Entry 8OTS (electron microscopy, 3.30 A resolution); this record covers chains D and I of the 13 polymer chains in the assembly.

[Chain D]
Molecule: Histone H2B type 1-J
Source organism: Homo sapiens
UniProtKB: P06899 (H2B1J_HUMAN); residues 0-124 here correspond to UniProt positions 1-125 (UniProt number = residue number + 1)
Amino-acid sequence (128 residues; numbered -3 to 124; the number before each row is that of its first residue; numbers below 1 keep their minus sign (Gly-3 is residue -3)):
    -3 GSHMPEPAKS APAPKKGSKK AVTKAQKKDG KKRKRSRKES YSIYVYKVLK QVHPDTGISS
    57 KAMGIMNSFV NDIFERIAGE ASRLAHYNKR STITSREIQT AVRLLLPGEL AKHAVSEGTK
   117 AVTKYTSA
Unresolved in the structure: -3 to 31
Sequence notes: expression tag (-3 to -1)
Glycans and other covalent adducts: pentanedial (PTD) linked to Lys43, Lys46, Lys85
UniProt features mapped onto this chain:
  - modified residue: Pro1 (N-acetylproline), Glu2 (ADP-ribosyl glutamic acid), Lys5 (N6-(2-hydroxyisobutyryl)lysine), Ser6 (ADP-ribosylserine), Lys11 (N6-(beta-hydroxybutyryl)lysine), Lys12 (N6-(2-hydroxyisobutyryl)lysine), Ser14 (Phosphoserine), Lys15 (N6-acetyllysine), Lys16 (N6-(beta-hydroxybutyryl)lysine), Lys20 (N6-(2-hydroxyisobutyryl)lysine), Lys23 (N6-(2-hydroxyisobutyryl)lysine), Lys24 (N6-(2-hydroxyisobutyryl)lysine), Lys34 (N6-(2-hydroxyisobutyryl)lysine), Glu35 (PolyADP-ribosyl glutamic acid), Ser36 (Phosphoserine), Lys43 (N6-(2-hydroxyisobutyryl)lysine), Lys46 (N6-(2-hydroxyisobutyryl)lysine), Lys57 (N6,N6-dimethyllysine), Arg79 (Dimethylated arginine), Lys85 (N6,N6,N6-trimethyllysine) and 6 more in UniProt
  - glycosylation: Ser112 (O-linked (GlcNAc) serine)
  - cross-link (Glycyl lysine isopeptide (Lys-Gly)): Lys5 (interchain with G-Cter in SUMO2), Lys20 (interchain with G-Cter in SUMO2), Lys34 (interchain with G-Cter in ubiquitin), Lys120 (interchain with G-Cter in ubiquitin)

[Chain I]
Molecule: 127-nt DNA strand
Sequence (127 nucleotides; numbered 8 to 134; the number before each row is that of its first residue):
     8 CTTTGTTATG CAAATCGGGG TGGGGCGTCG TAGACAGCTC TAGCACCGCT TAAACGCACG
    68 TACGCGCTGT CCCCCGCGTT TTAACCGCCA AGGGGATTAC TCCCTAGTCT CCAGGCACGT
   128 GTCAGAT

[Chain D / chain I interface]
Residue-residue contacts - 13 pairs, chain D then chain I:
  Ser32(D) - DT104(I)  hydrogen bond to the phosphate
  Tyr42(D) - DA21(I)  sugar contact
  Tyr42(D) - DT22(I)  hydrogen bond to the phosphate
  Gly53(D) - DA21(I)  phosphate contact
  Ile54(D) - DA21(I)  hydrogen bond to the phosphate
  Ser55(D) - DA20(I)  phosphate contact
  Ser56(D) - DA20(I)  hydrogen bond to the phosphate
  Arg86(D) - DG40(I)  phosphate contact
  Arg86(D) - DA41(I)  salt bridge to the phosphate
  Ser87(D) - DA39(I)  hydrogen bond to the phosphate
  Ser87(D) - DG40(I)  hydrogen bond to the phosphate
  Thr88(D) - DA39(I)  phosphate contact
  Thr88(D) - DG40(I)  hydrogen bond to the phosphate

[Overview]
9 residues of chain D face 7 of chain I across their interface, with 7 hydrogen bonds and 1 salt bridge. Polar
contacts include Ser32(D)-DT104(I), Tyr42(D)-DT22(I) and Ile54(D)-DA21(I). Pentanedial is covalently linked to
Lys43(D) and Lys85(D).
Here chain D is Histone H2B type 1-J (Homo sapiens) and chain I is a 127-nt DNA strand. Entry 8OTS (OCT4 and
MYC-MAX co-bound to a nucleosome) was determined by electron microscopy (same publication as 8OSJ, 8OSK, 8OSL
and 8OTT).
